Entry 1PMA (X-ray diffraction, 3.40 A resolution); this record covers chains N and 1 of the 28 polymer chains in the assembly.

== Chain N ==
Protein: Proteasome
Source organism: Thermoplasma acidophilum
Notes: EC 3.4.99.46
UniProt: P25156 (PSMA_THEAC); numbering as in UniProt (aligned over 1-233)
Sequence (233 residues; row label = number of the first residue in the row):
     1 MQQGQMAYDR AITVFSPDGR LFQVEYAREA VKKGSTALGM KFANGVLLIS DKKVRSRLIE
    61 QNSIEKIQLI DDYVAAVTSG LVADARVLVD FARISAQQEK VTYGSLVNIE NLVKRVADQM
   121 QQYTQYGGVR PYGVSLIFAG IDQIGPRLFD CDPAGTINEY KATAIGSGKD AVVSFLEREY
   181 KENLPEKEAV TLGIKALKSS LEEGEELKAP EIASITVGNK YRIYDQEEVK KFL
Not modelled in the structure: 1-12
UniProt features mapped onto this chain:
  - mutagenesis: Met1 to Ile12 (Markedly increases peptidolytic activity. Designated open-gate mutant), Lys66 (K66A: Prevents PAN to associate with the proteasome and stimulate gate opening), Leu81 (L81A/E/G: Prevents PAN to stimulate gate opening), Val82 (V82A: No effect on PAN's ability to stimulate gate opening; V82D/G: Prevents PAN to stimulate gate opening)

== Chain 1 ==
Protein: Proteasome
Source organism: Thermoplasma acidophilum
Notes: EC 3.4.99.46
UniProt: P28061 (PSMB_THEAC); residues -7 to 203 here correspond to UniProt positions 1-211 (UniProt number = residue number + 8)
Sequence (211 residues; row label = number of the first residue in the row; numbers below 1 keep their minus sign (Met-7 is residue -7)):
    -7 MNQTLETGTT TVGITLKDAV IMATERRVTM ENFIMHKNGK KLFQIDTYTG MTIAGLVGDA
    53 QVLVRYMKAE LELYRLQRRV NMPIEAVATL LSNMLNQVKY MPYMVQLLVG GIDTAPHVFS
   113 IDAAGGSVED IYASTGSGSP FVYGVLESQY SEKMTVDEGV DLVIRAISAA KQRDSASGGM
   173 IDVAVITRKD GYVQLPTDQI ESRIRKLGLI L
Not modelled in the structure: -7 to 0
UniProt features mapped onto this chain:
  - active site: Thr1 (Nucleophile)

== Chain N / chain 1 interface ==
Contacting residue pairs (14; chain N residue first):
  Leu69(N) - Leu68(1)
  Ile70(N) - Leu68(1)
  Asp71(N) - Glu64(1)
  Asp71(N) - Leu68(1)
  Asp72(N) - Glu64(1)
  Asp72(N) - Arg67(1)  salt bridge
  Asp90(N) - Gln69(1)
  Arg93(N) - Leu65(1)
  Arg93(N) - Gln69(1)
  Gln97(N) - Ala61(1)
  Gln97(N) - Glu64(1)  hydrogen bond
  Lys100(N) - Glu64(1)  salt bridge
  Val101(N) - Arg57(1)
  Val101(N) - Tyr58(1)  hydrophobic
Also at the interface, not in a pair above, chain N (12 interface residues in all): Asn62, Ile94, Ile223
Also at the interface, not in a pair above, chain 1 (9 interface residues in all): Arg71

== Overview ==
12 residues of chain N face 9 of chain 1 across their interface; the contacts include 1 hydrogen bond and 2
salt bridges. Polar contacts include Asp72(N)-Arg67(1), Lys100(N)-Glu64(1) and Gln97(N)-Glu64(1). From
UniProt: 15 mutagenesis sites on chain N; active-site residue Thr1(1) on chain 1.
Here chain N is Proteasome and chain 1 is Proteasome, both from Thermoplasma acidophilum. Entry 1PMA
(Proteasome from thermoplasma acidophilum) was determined by X-ray diffraction.
